Entry 3GHC (X-ray diffraction, 1.30 A resolution); this record covers chain A.

== Chain A ==
Protein: Dihydrofolate reductase
Source organism: Homo sapiens
Notes: EC 1.5.1.3
Reference sequence: P00374 (DYR_HUMAN); residues 1-186 here correspond to UniProt positions 2-187 (UniProt number = residue number + 1)
Chain sequence (186 residues; each row starts with the number of its first residue):
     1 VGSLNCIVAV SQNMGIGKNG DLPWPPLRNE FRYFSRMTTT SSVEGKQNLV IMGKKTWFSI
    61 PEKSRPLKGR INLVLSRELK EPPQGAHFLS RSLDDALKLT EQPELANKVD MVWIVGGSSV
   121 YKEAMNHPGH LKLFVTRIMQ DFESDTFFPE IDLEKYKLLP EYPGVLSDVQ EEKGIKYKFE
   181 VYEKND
Construct notes: engineered mutation Ser-35 (Gln36 in P00374), Ser-64 (Asn65 in P00374)
Residues lining bound ligands:
  - GHC (N-({4-[(2-amino-6-ethyl-4-oxo-3,4-dihydrothieno[2,3-d]pyrimidin-5-yl)sulfanyl]phenyl}carbonyl)-L-glutamic acid): Ile-7, Val-8, Ala-9, Leu-22, Glu-30, Phe-31, Arg-32, Phe-34, Ser-35, Thr-56, Ile-60, Pro-61, Ser-64, Leu-67, Lys-68, Arg-70, Val-115, Tyr-121, Thr-136
  - NADPH (NDP; NADPH dihydro-nicotinamide-adenine-dinucleotide phosphate): Val-8, Ala-9, Ile-16, Gly-17, Lys-18, Gly-20, Asp-21, Leu-22, Trp-24, Gly-53, Lys-54, Lys-55, Thr-56, Ser-59, Leu-75, Ser-76, Arg-77, Glu-78, Leu-79, Ser-90, Arg-91, Ser-92, Leu-93, Val-115, Gly-116, Gly-117, Ser-118, Ser-119, Val-120, Tyr-121, Glu-123, Thr-146
Reported in the primary citation:
  - binding site for GHC: Ile-7, Val-115, Tyr-121

== Summary ==
Bound to chain A: compound GHC and NADPH. The paper reports a binding site for GHC at Ile-7, Val-115 and
Tyr-121.
Chain A is Dihydrofolate reductase (Homo sapiens); the structure, Design, Synthesis, and X-ray Crystal
Structure of Classical and Nonclassical 2-amino-4-oxo-5-substituted-6-thieno[2,3-d]pyrimidines as dual
thymidylate synthase and ..., was determined by X-ray diffraction (same publication as 3GI2, 3GHV and 3GHW).
